Entry 9IV7 (X-ray diffraction, 2.50 A resolution); this record covers chains B and E of the 8 polymer chains in the assembly.

Chain B:
Name: Carboxysome shell protein CcmK1
Source organism: Synechocystis sp. PCC 6803 substr. Kazusa
UniProtKB: P72760 (CCMK1_SYNY3); residue numbers follow UniProt; this construct covers 1-111
Amino-acid sequence (111 residues; row label = number of the first residue in the row):
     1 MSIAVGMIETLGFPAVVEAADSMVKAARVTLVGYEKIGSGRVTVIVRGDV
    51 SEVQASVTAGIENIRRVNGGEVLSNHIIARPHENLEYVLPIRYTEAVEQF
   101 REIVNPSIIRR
Not modelled in the structure: 1

Chain E:
Name: Carboxysome shell protein CcmK2
Source organism: Synechocystis sp. PCC 6803 substr. Kazusa
UniProtKB: P72761 (CCMK2_SYNY3); residue numbers follow UniProt; this construct covers 1-103
Amino-acid sequence (103 residues; each row starts with the number of its first residue):
     1 MSIAVGMIETRGFPAVVEAADSMVKAARVTLVGYEKIGSGRVTVIVRGDV
    51 SEVQASVSAGIEAANRVNGGEVLSTHIIARPHENLEYVLPIRYTEEVEQF
   101 RTY
Not modelled in the structure: 1

Chain B / chain E interface:
Contacting residue pairs (52; chain B residue first):
  Leu11(B) - Arg41(E)  hydrogen bond (backbone-side chain)
  Gly12(B) - Glu9(E)
  Gly12(B) - Ile37(E)
  Gly12(B) - Arg41(E)
  Phe13(B) - Glu9(E)  hydrogen bond (backbone-side chain)
  Phe13(B) - Glu35(E)
  Phe13(B) - Ile37(E)
  Phe13(B) - Thr43(E)
  Phe13(B) - Ile45(E)  hydrophobic
  Phe13(B) - Pro90(E)  hydrophobic
  Pro14(B) - Met7(E)  hydrophobic
  Pro14(B) - Glu9(E)
  Pro14(B) - Thr43(E)
  Pro14(B) - Ser74(E)
  Val17(B) - Met7(E)  hydrophobic
  Val17(B) - Leu85(E)
  Val17(B) - Leu89(E)  hydrophobic
  Glu18(B) - His76(E)  salt bridge
  Glu18(B) - Ile78(E)
  Ala20(B) - Leu85(E)
  Ala20(B) - Leu89(E)  hydrophobic
  Asp21(B) - Ile78(E)
  Asp21(B) - Pro81(E)
  Asp21(B) - His82(E)  hydrogen bond (side chain-backbone)
  Asp21(B) - Leu85(E)
  Val24(B) - His82(E)
  Val24(B) - Leu85(E)  hydrophobic
  Lys25(B) - Arg80(E)  hydrogen bond (side chain-backbone)
  Thr30(B) - Asn84(E)
  Leu31(B) - Asn84(E)  hydrogen bond (backbone-side chain)
  Leu31(B) - Leu85(E)  hydrophobic
  Leu31(B) - Val88(E)
  Gly33(B) - Val88(E)
  Tyr34(B) - Glu35(E)  hydrogen bond
  Tyr34(B) - Val88(E)  hydrophobic
  Tyr34(B) - Leu89(E)  hydrophobic
  Tyr34(B) - Pro90(E)
  Lys36(B) - Glu35(E)  salt bridge
  Lys36(B) - Lys36(E)  hydrogen bond (side chain-backbone)
  Gly38(B) - Ile37(E)
  Ser39(B) - Ile37(E)
  Ser39(B) - Ser39(E)  hydrogen bond (backbone-side chain)
  Gly40(B) - Ile37(E)  hydrogen bond (backbone-backbone)
  Gly40(B) - Gly38(E)
  Gly40(B) - Ser39(E)
  Val42(B) - Ile37(E)  hydrophobic
  Val67(B) - Thr75(E)
  Val67(B) - His76(E)
  Asn68(B) - Ser74(E)
  Asn68(B) - Thr75(E)  hydrogen bond (backbone-backbone)
  Gly69(B) - Leu73(E)
  Gly69(B) - Ser74(E)
Other interface residues (no listed pair), chain B (25 interface residues in all): Arg41, Val44, Arg66
Other interface residues (no listed pair), chain E (24 interface residues in all): Ile91

Overview:
The interface between chain B and chain E involves 25 residues on one side and 24 on the other; the contacts
include 10 hydrogen bonds and 2 salt bridges. Polar pairs include Glu18(B)-His76(E), Lys36(B)-Glu35(E) and
Leu11(B)-Arg41(E).
Here chain B is Carboxysome shell protein CcmK1 and chain E is Carboxysome shell protein CcmK2, both from
Synechocystis sp. PCC 6803 substr. Kazusa. Entry 9IV7 (Crystal structure of CcmS-CcmK1-CcmK2 complex from
Synechocystis sp. PCC 6803) was determined by X-ray diffraction, deposited together with 9IUR and 9IV3.
